8IN4 - chain A; structure by X-ray diffraction, 1.40 A resolution.

Chain A:
Molecule: 25 kDa polyphenol-binding protein
Source organism: Aplysia kurodai
UniProt: A0A1B4XTR1 (A0A1B4XTR1_APLKU); residues 1-229 here = UniProt positions 1-229
Sequence (229 residues; each row starts with the number of its first residue):
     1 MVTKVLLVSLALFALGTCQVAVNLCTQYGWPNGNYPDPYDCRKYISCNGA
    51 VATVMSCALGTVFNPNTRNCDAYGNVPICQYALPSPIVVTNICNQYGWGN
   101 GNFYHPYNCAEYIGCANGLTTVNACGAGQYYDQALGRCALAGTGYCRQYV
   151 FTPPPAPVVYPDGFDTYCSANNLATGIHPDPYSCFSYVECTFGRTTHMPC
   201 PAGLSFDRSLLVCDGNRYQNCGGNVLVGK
Disordered / not traced: 1-20, 228-229
Cystine bridges: Cys-25/Cys-47, Cys-41/Cys-79, Cys-57/Cys-70, Cys-93/Cys-115, Cys-109/Cys-146, Cys-125/Cys-138, Cys-168/Cys-190, Cys-184/Cys-221, Cys-200/Cys-213
Glycans and other covalent adducts: acetyl group (ACE) linked to Ala-21
From the paper describing this entry:
  - post-translational modification sites: Ala-21

In short:
Acetyl group is covalently linked to Ala-21. From the paper: a modification site at Ala-21.
Chain A is 25 kDa polyphenol-binding protein (Aplysia kurodai); the structure, Eisenia hydrolysis-enhancing
protein from Aplysia kurodai, was determined by X-ray diffraction, deposited together with 8IN1, 8IN3 and
8IN6.
